PDB entry 4J7Y | X-ray diffraction, 2.90 A resolution | chain A

== Chain A ==
Molecule: Leukotriene C4 synthase
From: Homo sapiens
Notes: EC 4.4.1.20
UniProtKB: Q16873 (LTC4S_HUMAN); numbering as in UniProt (aligned over 2-150)
Amino-acid sequence (156 residues; row label = number of the first residue in the row; numbers below 1 keep their minus sign (Met-5 is residue -5)):
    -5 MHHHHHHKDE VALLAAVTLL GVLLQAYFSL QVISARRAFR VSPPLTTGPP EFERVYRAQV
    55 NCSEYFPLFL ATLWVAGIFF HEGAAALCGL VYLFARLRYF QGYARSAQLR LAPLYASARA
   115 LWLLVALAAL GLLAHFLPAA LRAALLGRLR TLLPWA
Not modelled in the structure: -5 to -2, 146-149
Differences from the reference sequence: expression tag (-5 to 1)
Metal / ion sites: Ni2+ near His1 (its only coordinating residue here)
Residues lining bound ligands: 1JP (D-gamma-glutamyl-(Z)-N-(carboxymethylidene)-S-[(2R)-2-hydroxy-4-phenylbutyl]-L-cysteinamide): Val16, Ala20, Ser23, Leu24, Val26, Ile27, Arg30, Tyr50, Gln53, Asn55, Glu58, Tyr59, Leu62, Arg90, Tyr93, Arg104, Leu108, Ala112, Leu115, Trp116, Val119
Reported in the primary citation:
  - binding site for 1JP: Ala20, Trp116
  - mutagenesis - W116A: unchanged catalytic activity
  - mutagenesis - W116F (3-fold): increased catalytic activity on LTA4
  - mutagenesis - W116A, W116F: decreased binding to GSH
  - catalytic residues: Arg104 (citing earlier work)

== Summary ==
Bound to chain A: compound 1JP. From the paper: the catalytic residue Arg104; W116A and W116F reduce binding
to GSH.
Chain A is Leukotriene C4 synthase (Homo sapiens); the structure, Human LTC4 synthase in complex with product
analogs - implications for enzyme catalysis, was determined by X-ray diffraction (same publication as 4J7T,
4JC7, 4JCZ and 4JRZ).
